3P45 - chains A and D of the 4 polymer chains in the assembly; structure by X-ray diffraction, 2.53 A resolution.

== Chain A ==
Name: caspase-6
Organism: Homo sapiens
UniProt: P55212 (CASP6_HUMAN); numbering as in UniProt (aligned over 1-179)
Sequence (179 residues; row label = number of the first residue in the row):
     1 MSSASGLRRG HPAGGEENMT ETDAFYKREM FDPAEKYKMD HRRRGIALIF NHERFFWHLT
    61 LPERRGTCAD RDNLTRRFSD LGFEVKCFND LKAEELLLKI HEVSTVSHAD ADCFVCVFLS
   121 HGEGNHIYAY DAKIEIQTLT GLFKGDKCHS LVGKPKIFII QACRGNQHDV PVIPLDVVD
Not modelled in the structure: 1-30, 164-179

== Chain D ==
Name: caspase-6
Organism: Homo sapiens
UniProt: P55212 (CASP6_HUMAN); numbering as in UniProt (aligned over 193-293)
Sequence (108 residues; each row starts with the number of its first residue):
   193 DAASVYTLPA GADFLMCYSV AEGYYSHRET VNGSWYIQDL CEMLGKYGSS LEFTELLTLV
   253 NRKVSQRRVD FCKDPSAIGK KQVPCFASML TKKLHFFPKS NRHHHHHH
Not modelled in the structure: 193-199, 213-221, 261-273, 292-300
Construct notes: expression tag (294-300)

== Chain A / chain D interface ==
Contacting residue pairs (7):
  Phe31(A) with Tyr239(D); Arg254(D); Gln258(D)
  Asp32(A) with Arg254(D), hydrogen bond (backbone-side chain)
  Pro33(A) with Tyr239(D); Leu251(D), hydrophobic
  Glu35(A) with Arg254(D)
Also at the interface, not in a pair above, chain D (6 interface residues in all): Leu243, Lys255

== Overview ==
4 residues of chain A face 6 of chain D across their interface, with 1 hydrogen bond. The hydrogen-bonded pair
is Asp32(A)-Arg254(D).
Here chain A is caspase-6 and chain D is caspase-6, both from Homo sapiens. Entry 3P45 (Crystal structure of
apo-caspase-6 at physiological pH) was determined by X-ray diffraction.
